6S8D - chains L and H of the 12 polymer chains in the assembly; structure by electron microscopy, 3.49 A resolution.

Chain L:
Name: Light chain
From: Homo sapiens
Amino-acid sequence (218 residues; row label = number of the first residue in the row):
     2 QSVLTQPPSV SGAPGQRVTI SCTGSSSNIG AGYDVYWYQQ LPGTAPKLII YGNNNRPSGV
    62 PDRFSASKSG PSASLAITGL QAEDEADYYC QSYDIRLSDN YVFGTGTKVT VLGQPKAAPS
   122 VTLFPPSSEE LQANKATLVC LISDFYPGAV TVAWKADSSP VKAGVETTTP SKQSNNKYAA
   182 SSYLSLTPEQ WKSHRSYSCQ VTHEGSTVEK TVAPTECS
Disordered / not traced: 2, 113-219
Cystine bridges: Cys23-Cys91

Chain H:
Name: Heavy chain
From: Homo sapiens
Amino-acid sequence (231 residues; row label = number of the first residue in the row):
     1 EVQLVESGGG LVKPGGSLRL SCAASGFTFR NAWMNWVRQA PGKGLEWVGR IKSRADGGPT
    61 DYAAPVKGRF TISRDDSKNT LYLQMNSLKS EDTAVYYCTT HVPDYNSAYY WVYWGQGTLV
   121 TVSSGSTKGP SVFPLAPSSK STSGGTAALG CLVKDYFPEP VTVSWNSGAL TSGVHTFPAV
   181 LQSSGLYSLS SVVTVPSSSL GTQTYICNVN HKPSNTKVDK RVEPKSCDKT H
Disordered / not traced: 1, 124-231
Cystine bridges: Cys22-Cys98

Interface between chain L and chain H:
Contacting residue pairs (27):
  Tyr37(L) - Val112(H)  hydrophobic
  Tyr39(L) - Val112(H)
  Tyr39(L) - Trp114(H)
  Gln41(L) - Gln39(H)  hydrogen bond
  Ala46(L) - Tyr97(H)  hydrophobic
  Ala46(L) - Gly115(H)
  Pro47(L) - Trp114(H)
  Leu49(L) - Trp111(H)  hydrophobic
  Tyr52(L) - Tyr109(H)  hydrophobic
  Tyr52(L) - Trp111(H)  hydrophobic
  Arg57(L) - Trp111(H)
  Pro58(L) - Trp111(H)  hydrophobic
  Tyr90(L) - Gly44(H)
  Tyr90(L) - Leu45(H)  hydrophobic
  Tyr94(L) - His101(H)
  Ser99(L) - Arg50(H)  hydrogen bond (backbone-side chain)
  Ser99(L) - Asp61(H)  hydrogen bond
  Asp100(L) - Arg50(H)  hydrogen bond (backbone-side chain)
  Asn101(L) - Trp47(H)
  Asn101(L) - Arg50(H)  hydrogen bond
  Tyr102(L) - Asn35(H)  hydrogen bond
  Tyr102(L) - Val37(H)  hydrophobic
  Tyr102(L) - Trp47(H)
  Tyr102(L) - Thr99(H)  hydrogen bond
  Tyr102(L) - His101(H)  hydrogen bond
  Phe104(L) - Leu45(H)  hydrophobic
  Thr106(L) - Gly44(H)
Interface residues without a listed pair, chain L (20 interface residues in all): Thr45, Asn56, Leu98
Interface residues without a listed pair, chain H (19 interface residues in all): Lys43, Glu46, Tyr110

Overview:
Chain L and chain H form an interface of 20 and 19 residues respectively; the contacts include 8 hydrogen
bonds. Polar pairs include Gln41(L)-Gln39(H), Ser99(L)-Arg50(H) and Ser99(L)-Asp61(H).
Here chain L is Light chain and chain H is Heavy chain, both from Homo sapiens. Entry 6S8D (Structure of ZEBOV
GP in complex with 1T0227 antibody) was determined by electron microscopy (same publication as 6S8J).
